Entry 6ADR (electron microscopy, 3.38 A resolution); this record covers chains A and C of the 5 polymer chains in the assembly.

== Chain A ==
Molecule: VP1
Organism: Seneca valley virus
Sequence (258 residues; each row starts with the number of its first residue):
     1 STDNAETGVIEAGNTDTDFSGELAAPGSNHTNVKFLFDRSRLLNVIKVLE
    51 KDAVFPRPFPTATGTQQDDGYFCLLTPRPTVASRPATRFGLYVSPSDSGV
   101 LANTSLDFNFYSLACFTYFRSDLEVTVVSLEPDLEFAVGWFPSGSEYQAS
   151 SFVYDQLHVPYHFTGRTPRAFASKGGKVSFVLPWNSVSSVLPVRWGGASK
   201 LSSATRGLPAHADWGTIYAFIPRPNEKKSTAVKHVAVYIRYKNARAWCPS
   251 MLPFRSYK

== Chain C ==
Molecule: VP3
Organism: Seneca valley virus
Sequence (239 residues; numbered 1 to 239; the number before each row is that of its first residue):
     1 GPIPTAPRENSLMFLSTTPDDTVPAYGNVRTPPVNYLPGEITDLLQLARI
    51 PTLMAFGRVPEPEPASDAYVPYVAVPTQFDDKPLISFPITLSDPVYQNTL
   101 VGAISSNFANYRGCIQITLTFCGPMMARGKFLLSYSPPNGTQPQTLSEAM
   151 QCTYSIWDIGLNSSWTFVIPYISPSDYRETRAITNSVYSADGWFSLHKLT
   201 KITLPPDCPQSPCILFFASAGEDYTLRLPVDCNPSYVFH
Unresolved in the structure: 60-66, 239

== How chain A and chain C interact ==
Residue-residue contacts (150; chain A residue first):
  Ser1(A) - Ser164(C)
  Ser1(A) - Trp165(C)
  Ser1(A) - Thr166(C)  hydrogen bond (backbone-side chain)
  Thr2(A) - Asn162(C)
  Thr2(A) - Ser164(C)
  Thr2(A) - Trp165(C)
  Asp3(A) - Asn162(C)
  Asp3(A) - Ser163(C)
  Asp3(A) - Ser164(C)  hydrogen bond (backbone-backbone)
  Asp3(A) - Thr166(C)
  Asn4(A) - Asn162(C)  hydrogen bond
  Asn4(A) - Ser163(C)
  Asn4(A) - Ser164(C)
  Ala5(A) - Thr120(C)
  Ala5(A) - Ser164(C)  hydrogen bond (backbone-side chain)
  Ala5(A) - Phe217(C)  hydrophobic
  Glu6(A) - Thr120(C)
  Glu6(A) - Ser163(C)  hydrogen bond
  Ile10(A) - Pro51(C)  hydrophobic
  Ile10(A) - Gln116(C)
  Glu11(A) - Gln116(C)
  Ala12(A) - Gln116(C)
  Ala12(A) - Ala220(C)
  Ala12(A) - Gly221(C)
  Ala12(A) - Glu222(C)
  Gly13(A) - Gln116(C)  hydrogen bond (backbone-side chain)
  Gly13(A) - Gly221(C)
  Gly13(A) - Glu222(C)  hydrogen bond (backbone-backbone)
  Asn14(A) - Val168(C)
  Asn14(A) - Glu222(C)  hydrogen bond
  Thr15(A) - Cys114(C)  hydrogen bond
  Thr15(A) - Val168(C)
  Thr15(A) - Pro170(C)
  Asp18(A) - Thr166(C)
  Phe19(A) - Tyr154(C)
  Phe19(A) - Phe167(C)  hydrophobic
  Phe19(A) - Val168(C)
  Leu23(A) - Glu222(C)
  Leu23(A) - Asp223(C)
  Ala24(A) - Arg112(C)
  Ala24(A) - Asp223(C)  hydrogen bond (backbone-side chain)
  Ala25(A) - Arg112(C)  hydrogen bond (backbone-side chain)
  Gly27(A) - Tyr177(C)
  Gly27(A) - Thr225(C)
  Ser28(A) - Thr225(C)
  Ser28(A) - Leu226(C)  hydrogen bond (side chain-backbone)
  Ser28(A) - Arg227(C)
  His30(A) - Arg227(C)
  His30(A) - Leu228(C)  hydrogen bond (side chain-backbone)
  His30(A) - Pro229(C)
  Thr31(A) - Asp43(C)  hydrogen bond
  Thr31(A) - Leu44(C)  hydrogen bond (backbone-backbone)
  Thr31(A) - Leu45(C)
  Thr31(A) - Phe108(C)
  Thr31(A) - Leu226(C)
  Asn32(A) - Thr42(C)
  Asn32(A) - Asp43(C)  hydrogen bond (backbone-side chain)
  Val33(A) - Ile41(C)
  Val33(A) - Thr42(C)
  Leu36(A) - Leu44(C)  hydrophobic
  Leu36(A) - Phe108(C)  hydrophobic
  Leu36(A) - Pro229(C)  hydrophobic
  Arg39(A) - Thr17(C)
  Ser40(A) - Ser16(C)  hydrogen bond (backbone-backbone)
  Phe89(A) - Val237(C)  hydrophobic
  Leu91(A) - Phe238(C)  hydrophobic
  Leu106(A) - Tyr236(C)
  Asp107(A) - Tyr236(C)
  Phe108(A) - Cys232(C)  hydrogen bond (backbone-side chain)
  Phe108(A) - Tyr236(C)  hydrogen bond (backbone-side chain)
  Phe108(A) - Val237(C)  hydrophobic
  Asn109(A) - Asp231(C)
  Asn109(A) - Cys232(C)  hydrogen bond
  Tyr111(A) - Tyr236(C)
  Ser112(A) - Asn107(C)  hydrogen bond (backbone-side chain)
  Ser112(A) - Cys232(C)  hydrogen bond
  Ser112(A) - Tyr236(C)
  Leu113(A) - Asn107(C)
  Cys115(A) - Ile41(C)
  Cys115(A) - Leu44(C)  hydrophobic
  Cys115(A) - Leu47(C)
  Phe116(A) - Ile41(C)  hydrophobic
  Arg120(A) - Thr31(C)
  Arg120(A) - Pro32(C)  hydrogen bond (side chain-backbone)
  Arg120(A) - Val34(C)
  Glu124(A) - Thr22(C)
  Thr126(A) - Phe14(C)
  Trp140(A) - Tyr26(C)  hydrophobic
  Arg166(A) - Tyr26(C)
  Pro168(A) - Ala25(C)  hydrophobic
  Pro168(A) - Tyr26(C)
  Lys177(A) - Phe14(C)
  Ser179(A) - Thr22(C)  hydrogen bond
  Ser179(A) - Val23(C)
  Phe180(A) - Val23(C)
  Phe180(A) - Ala25(C)  hydrophobic
  Val181(A) - Thr22(C)
  Val181(A) - Val23(C)  hydrogen bond (backbone-backbone)
  Val181(A) - Pro24(C)  hydrophobic
  Val181(A) - Ala25(C)  hydrogen bond (backbone-backbone)
  Pro183(A) - Tyr26(C)
  Pro183(A) - Val29(C)  hydrophobic
  Trp184(A) - Val29(C)
  Trp184(A) - Thr31(C)
  Ser189(A) - Pro33(C)
  Ser189(A) - Val34(C)
  Ser189(A) - Tyr36(C)
  Val190(A) - Val34(C)  hydrophobic
  Val190(A) - Leu37(C)  hydrophobic
  Tyr238(A) - Phe14(C)  hydrophobic
  Arg240(A) - Leu15(C)
  Arg240(A) - Ser16(C)  hydrogen bond (side chain-backbone)
  Arg240(A) - Thr17(C)
  Arg240(A) - Thr18(C)  hydrogen bond (side chain-backbone)
  Arg240(A) - Asp20(C)  hydrogen bond (side chain-backbone)
  Lys242(A) - Asp20(C)
  Lys242(A) - Asp21(C)  salt bridge
  Arg245(A) - Val34(C)
  Arg245(A) - Glu40(C)  salt bridge
  Ala246(A) - Glu40(C)
  Ala246(A) - Ile41(C)  hydrogen bond (backbone-backbone)
  Trp247(A) - Val34(C)  hydrophobic
  Trp247(A) - Leu37(C)
  Trp247(A) - Pro38(C)
  Trp247(A) - Gly39(C)
  Trp247(A) - Glu40(C)
  Cys248(A) - Pro38(C)
  Cys248(A) - Gly39(C)  hydrogen bond (backbone-backbone)
  Pro249(A) - Ile41(C)  hydrophobic
  Pro249(A) - Leu47(C)  hydrophobic
  Leu252(A) - Leu100(C)  hydrophobic
  Leu252(A) - Ala103(C)
  Leu252(A) - Ile104(C)  hydrophobic
  Pro253(A) - Tyr236(C)  hydrophobic
  Phe254(A) - Asp67(C)
  Phe254(A) - Asn98(C)
  Arg255(A) - Gln97(C)
  Arg255(A) - Asn98(C)
  Arg255(A) - Asn233(C)  hydrogen bond (side chain-backbone)
  Arg255(A) - Ser235(C)
  Arg255(A) - Tyr236(C)
  Ser256(A) - Asp67(C)
  Ser256(A) - Gln97(C)
  Tyr257(A) - Ala55(C)
  Tyr257(A) - Asp67(C)  hydrogen bond (backbone-side chain)
  Tyr257(A) - Tyr69(C)  hydrophobic
  Tyr257(A) - Pro94(C)
  Tyr257(A) - Gln97(C)
  Tyr257(A) - Asn98(C)  hydrogen bond
  Lys258(A) - Asp67(C)
Interface residues without a listed pair, chain A (75 interface residues in all): Glu22, Pro26, Tyr118, Val128, Pro142, Ser186, Val187, Ser188, Ser250
Interface residues without a listed pair, chain C (77 interface residues in all): Leu12, Arg49, Thr118, Thr153, Ser155, Pro234

== Summary ==
75 residues of chain A face 77 of chain C across their interface; the contacts include 34 hydrogen bonds and 2
salt bridges. Polar pairs include Lys242(A)-Asp21(C), Arg245(A)-Glu40(C) and Ser1(A)-Thr166(C).
Here chain A is VP1 and chain C is VP3, both from Seneca valley virus. Entry 6ADR (Anthrax Toxin Receptor
1-bound the Seneca Valley Virus in neutral conditions) was determined by electron microscopy (same publication
as 6ADL, 6ADM, 6ADS and 6ADT).
